PDB entry 5ME0 | electron microscopy, 13.50 A resolution (very low resolution: no residue pairs are listed; an interface is given only as per-side residue counts) | chains A and T of the 26 polymer chains in the assembly

[Chain A]
Molecule: 16S ribosomal RNA
Organism: Escherichia coli K-12
Sequence (1534 nucleotides; numbered 1 to 1534; the number before each row is that of its first residue):
     1 AAAUUGAAGAGUUUGAUCAUGGCUCAGAUUGAACGCUGGCGGCAGGCCUA
    51 ACACAUGCAAGUCGAACGGUAACAGGAAGAAGCUUGCUUCUUUGCUGACG
   101 AGUGGCGGACGGGUGAGUAAUGUCUGGGAAACUGCCUGAUGGAGGGGGAU
   151 AACUACUGGAAACGGUAGCUAAUACCGCAUAACGUCGCAAGACCAAAGAG
   201 GGGGACCUUCGGGCCUCUUGCCAUCGGAUGUGCCCAGAUGGGAUUAGCUA
   251 GUAGGUGGGGUAACGGCUCACCUAGGCGACGAUCCCUAGCUGGUCUGAGA
   301 GGAUGACCAGCCACACUGGAACUGAGACACGGUCCAGACUCCUACGGGAG
   351 GCAGCAGUGGGGAAUAUUGCACAAUGGGCGCAAGCCUGAUGCAGCCAUGC
   401 CGCGUGUAUGAAGAAGGCCUUCGGGUUGUAAAGUACUUUCAGCGGGGAGG
   451 AAGGGAGUAAAGUUAAUACCUUUGCUCAUUGACGUUACCCGCAGAAGAAG
   501 CACCGGCUAACUCCGUGCCAGCAGCCXCGGUAAUACGGAGGGUGCAAGCG
   551 UUAAUCGGAAUUACUGGGCGUAAAGCGCACGCAGGCGGUUUGUUAAGUCA
   601 GAUGUGAAAUCCCCGGGCUCAACCUGGGAACUGCAUCUGAUACUGGCAAG
   651 CUUGAGUCUCGUAGAGGGGGGUAGAAUUCCAGGUGUAGCGGUGAAAUGCG
   701 UAGAGAUCUGGAGGAAUACCGGUGGCGAAGGCGGCCCCCUGGACGAAGAC
   751 UGACGCUCAGGUGCGAAAGCGUGGGGAGCAAACAGGAUUAGAUACCCUGG
   801 UAGUCCACGCCGUAAACGAUGUCGACUUGGAGGUUGUGCCCUUGAGGCGU
   851 GGCUUCCGGAGCUAACGCGUUAAGUCGACCGCCUGGGGAGUACGGCCGCA
   901 AGGUUAAAACUCAAAUGAAUUGACGGGGGCCCGCACAAGCGGUGGAGCAU
   951 GUGGUUUAAUUCGAUGXAACGCGAAGAACCUUACCUGGUCUUGACAUCCA
  1001 CGGAAGUUUUCAGAGAUGAGAAUGUGCCUUCGGGAACCGUGAGACAGGUG
  1051 CUGCAUGGCUGUCGUCAGCUCGUGUUGUGAAAUGUUGGGUUAAGUCCCGC
  1101 AACGAGCGCAACCCUUAUCCUUUGUUGCCAGCGGUCCGGCCGGGAACUCA
  1151 AAGGAGACUGCCAGUGAUAAACUGGAGGAAGGUGGGGAUGACGUCAAGUC
  1201 AUCAUGGCCCUUACGACCAGGGCUACACACGUGCUACAAUGGCGCAUACA
  1251 AAGAGAAGCGACCUCGCGAGAGCAAGCGGACCUCAUAAAGUGCGUCGUAG
  1301 UCCGGAUUGGAGUCUGCAACUCGACUCCAUGAAGUCGGAAUCGCUAGUAA
  1351 UCGUGGAUCAGAAUGCCACGGUGAAUACGUUCCCGGGCCUUGUACACACC
  1401 GCCCGUXACACCAUGGGAGUGGGUUGCAAAAGAAGUAGGUAGCUUAACCU
  1451 UCGGGAGGGCGCUUACCACUUUGUGAUUCAUGACUGGGGUGAAGUCGUAA
  1501 CAAGGUAACCGUAGGGGAACCUGCGGUUGGAUCA
Modified positions: PSU (pseudouridine-5'-monophosphate) at position 516, G7M (N7-methyl-guanosine-5'-monophosphate) at position 527, 2MG (2N-methylguanosine-5'-monophosphate) at position 966, 5MC (5-methylcytidine-5'-monophosphate) at position 967, 2MG (2N-methylguanosine-5'-monophosphate) at position 1207, 4OC (4n,o2'-methylcytidine-5'-monophosphate) at position 1402, 5MC (5-methylcytidine-5'-monophosphate) at position 1407, UR3 (3-methyluridine-5'-monophoshate) at position 1498, 2MG (2N-methylguanosine-5'-monophosphate) at position 1516, MA6 (6N-dimethyladenosine-5'-monophoshate) at position 1518, MA6 (6N-dimethyladenosine-5'-monophoshate) at position 1519
From the paper describing this entry:
  - conformationally variable residues (domain motion): G1338, A1339

[Chain T]
Protein: 30S ribosomal protein S20
Organism: Escherichia coli K-12
UniProt: P0A7U7 (RS20_ECOLI); residues 1-87 here = UniProt positions 1-87
Amino-acid sequence (87 residues; row label = number of the first residue in the row):
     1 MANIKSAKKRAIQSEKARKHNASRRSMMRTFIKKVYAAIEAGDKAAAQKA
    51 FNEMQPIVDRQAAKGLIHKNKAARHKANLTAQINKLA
Unresolved in the structure: 1

[How chain A and chain T interact]
At this resolution (14 A) residue pairs are not listed: 52 residues of chain A and 46 of chain T lie at the interface.

[Overview]
52 residues of chain A and 46 residues of chain T are in contact. The paper reports conformational variability
at G1338(A) and A1339(A).
Here chain A is 16S ribosomal RNA and chain T is 30S ribosomal protein S20, both from Escherichia coli K-12.
Entry 5ME0 (Structure of the 30S Pre-Initiation Complex 1 (30S IC-1) Stalled by GE81112) was determined by
electron microscopy, deposited together with 5ME1.
